PDB entry 1VBD | X-ray diffraction, 2.90 A resolution | chains 0 and 4 of the 5 polymer chains in the assembly

Chain 0:
Molecule: Poliovirus type 1 mahoney
From: Human poliovirus 1
Chain sequence (5 residues; numbered 6 to 10; the number before each row is that of its first residue):
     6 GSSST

Chain 4:
Molecule: Poliovirus type 1 mahoney
From: Human poliovirus 1
Chain sequence (68 residues; row label = number of the first residue in the row):
     2 GAQVSSQKVG AHENSNRAYG GSTINYTTIN YYRDSASNAA SKQDFSQDPS KFTEPIKDVL
    62 IKTAPMLN
Not modelled in the structure: 17-22

Interface between chain 0 and chain 4:
Contacting residue pairs (9):
  Gly6(0) - Gly2(4)  hydrogen bond (backbone-backbone)
  Ser7(0) - Ala3(4)
  Ser8(0) - Ala3(4)  hydrogen bond (backbone-backbone)
  Ser8(0) - Gln4(4)  hydrogen bond (backbone-side chain)
  Ser8(0) - Val5(4)  hydrogen bond (backbone-backbone)
  Ser9(0) - Gln4(4)  hydrogen bond (backbone-side chain)
  Ser9(0) - Val5(4)  hydrogen bond (backbone-backbone)
  Thr10(0) - Gln4(4)  hydrogen bond
  Thr10(0) - Val5(4)  hydrogen bond (backbone-backbone)
Also at the interface, not in a pair above, chain 4 (5 interface residues in all): Ser6

Summary:
The chain 0/chain 4 interface involves 5 residues from each chain, with 8 hydrogen bonds. Among the polar
pairs are Ser8(0)-Gln4(4), Ser9(0)-Gln4(4) and Thr10(0)-Gln4(4).
Here chain 0 is Poliovirus type 1 mahoney and chain 4 is Poliovirus type 1 mahoney, both from Human poliovirus
1. Entry 1VBD (Poliovirus (type 1, mahoney strain) complexed with R78206) was determined by X-ray diffraction,
deposited together with 1VBA, 1VBB, 1VBC and 1VBE.
